Entry 2M32 (solution NMR); this record covers chains B and D of the 4 polymer chains in the assembly.

[Chain B]
Protein: GLOGEN peptide
Chain sequence (23 residues; row label = number of the first residue in the row):
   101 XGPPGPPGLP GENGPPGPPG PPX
Modified positions: ACE (acetyl group) at position 101, NH2 (amino group) at position 123; Pro-104, Pro-107, Pro-110, Pro-116, Pro-119, Pro-122 (4-hydroxyproline; HYP)

[Chain D]
Protein: GLOGEN peptide
Chain sequence (23 residues; row label = number of the first residue in the row):
   301 XGPPGPPGLP GENGPPGPPG PPX
Modified positions: ACE (acetyl group) at position 301, NH2 (amino group) at position 323; Pro-304, Pro-307, Pro-310, Pro-316, Pro-319, Pro-322 (4-hydroxyproline; HYP)

[Interface between chain B and chain D]
Residue-residue contacts (41; chain B residue first):
  Pro-103(B) with ACE_301(D); Gly-302(D)
  Pro-104(B) with ACE_301(D); Gly-302(D)
  Gly-105(B) with Gly-302(D); Pro-303(D)
  Pro-106(B) with Gly-302(D); Pro-303(D); Pro-304(D); Gly-305(D)
  Gly-108(B) with Gly-305(D); Pro-306(D)
  Leu-109(B) with Pro-307(D); Gly-308(D)
  Gly-111(B) with Gly-308(D); Leu-309(D)
  Glu-112(B) with Pro-310(D); Gly-311(D)
  Asn-113(B) with Gly-311(D)
  Gly-114(B) with Gly-311(D); Glu-312(D)
  Pro-115(B) with Gly-311(D); Glu-312(D); Asn-313(D); Gly-314(D)
  Pro-116(B) with Asn-313(D)
  Gly-117(B) with Asn-313(D); Gly-314(D); Pro-315(D)
  Pro-118(B) with Asn-313(D); Gly-314(D); Pro-316(D); Gly-317(D)
  Gly-120(B) with Gly-317(D); Pro-318(D)
  Pro-121(B) with Pro-319(D); Gly-320(D)
  Pro-122(B) with Gly-320(D); Pro-322(D)
  NH2_123(B) with Gly-320(D); Pro-322(D)
Also at the interface, not in a pair above, chain B (21 interface residues in all): Pro-107, Pro-110, Pro-119

[Summary]
Chain B and chain D each contribute 21 residues to their interface.
Both chains are GLOGEN peptide. Entry 2M32 (Alpha-1 integrin I-domain in complex with GLOGEN triple helical
peptide) was determined by solution NMR.
